6VLR - chains C and L of the 14 polymer chains in the assembly; structure by electron microscopy, 4.42 A resolution (low resolution: residue-level contacts below are approximate; hydrogen-bond / salt-bridge calls are withheld).

Chain C:
Name: PGT122 Fab Heavy Chain
Organism: Homo sapiens
Notes: antibody fragment or engineered binder
Amino-acid sequence (132 residues; row label = number of the first residue in the row; a row labelled like 82A-82C holds insertion residues (82A, then the next letters in order)):
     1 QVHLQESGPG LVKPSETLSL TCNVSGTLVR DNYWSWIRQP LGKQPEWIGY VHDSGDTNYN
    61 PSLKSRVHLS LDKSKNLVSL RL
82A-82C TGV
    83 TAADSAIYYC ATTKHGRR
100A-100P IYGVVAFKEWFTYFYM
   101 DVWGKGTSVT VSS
Disulfide bonds: Cys-22/Cys-92

Chain L:
Name: PGT122 Fab Light Chain
Organism: Homo sapiens
Notes: antibody fragment or engineered binder
Amino-acid sequence (106 residues; each row starts with the number of its first residue; note: 4 numbers in that range are skipped by the numbering (no residue carries them; nothing is unmodelled there); a row labelled like 66A-66C holds insertion residues (66A, then the next letters in order)):
     5 TF
    11 VSVAPGQTAR ITCGEESLGS RSVIWYQQRP GQAPSLIIYN NNDRPSGIPD RFSGSP
66A-66C GST
    67 FGTTATLTIT SVEAGDEADY YCHIWDSRR
95A-95C PTN
    96 WVFGEGTTLI V
  106A L
   107 S
Disulfide bonds: Cys-23/Cys-88

Interface between chain C and chain L:
Contacting residue pairs (52):
  Gln-39(C) / Gln-38(L)
  Gln-39(C) / Tyr-87(L)
  Gln-44(C) / Tyr-87(L)
  Gln-44(C) / Phe-98(L)
  Gln-44(C) / Gly-99(L)
  Gln-44(C) / Glu-100(L)
  Pro-45(C) / Tyr-87(L)
  Pro-45(C) / Phe-98(L)
  Glu-46(C) / Trp-96(L)
  Trp-47(C) / His-89(L)
  Trp-47(C) / Trp-91(L)
  Trp-47(C) / Trp-96(L)
  Ile-48(C) / Trp-96(L)
  Gly-49(C) / Trp-96(L)
  Asn-58(C) / Trp-96(L)
  Tyr-59(C) / Trp-96(L)
  Asn-60(C) / Trp-96(L)
  Pro-61(C) / Trp-96(L)
  Tyr-91(C) / Gln-38(L)
  Tyr-91(C) / Gln-42(L)
  Tyr-91(C) / Ala-43(L)
  Arg-100(C) / Ser-30(L)
  Arg-100(C) / Arg-31(L)
  Arg-100(C) / Ser-32(L)
  Arg-100(C) / Asn-50(L)
  Arg-100(C) / Asn-51(L)
  Arg-100(C) / Gly-66A(L)
  Tyr-100B(C) / Ser-30(L)
  Tyr-100B(C) / Ser-93(L)
  Phe-100K(C) / Ser-30(L)
  Phe-100K(C) / Trp-91(L)
  Phe-100K(C) / Ser-93(L)
  Thr-100L(C) / Trp-91(L)
  Tyr-100M(C) / Ser-32(L)
  Tyr-100M(C) / Asn-50(L)
  Tyr-100M(C) / Trp-91(L)
  Phe-100N(C) / Ile-34(L)
  Phe-100N(C) / Trp-91(L)
  Tyr-100O(C) / Ile-34(L)
  Tyr-100O(C) / Tyr-36(L)
  Tyr-100O(C) / Leu-46(L)
  Tyr-100O(C) / Tyr-49(L)
  Met-100P(C) / Tyr-36(L)
  Met-100P(C) / Pro-44(L)
  Met-100P(C) / Leu-46(L)
  Trp-103(C) / Ala-43(L)
  Trp-103(C) / Pro-44(L)
  Trp-103(C) / Ser-45(L)
  Trp-103(C) / Leu-46(L)
  Gly-104(C) / Ala-43(L)
  Lys-105(C) / Gly-41(L)
  Lys-105(C) / Gln-42(L)
Other interface residues (no listed pair), chain C (25 interface residues in all): Ile-37, Lys-43
Other interface residues (no listed pair), chain L (29 interface residues in all): Ser-66B, Asp-92, Thr-95B, Asn-95C, Val-97

Overview:
The interface between chain C and chain L involves 25 residues on one side and 29 on the other.
Here chain C is PGT122 Fab Heavy Chain and chain L is PGT122 Fab Light Chain, both from Homo sapiens. Entry
6VLR (BG505 SOSIP.v5.2 in complex with rhesus macaque Fab RM20E1 and PGT122 Fab) was determined by electron
microscopy, deposited together with 6VOR, 6VSR, 6VO1 and 6VN0.
